2WYY - chains A and C of the 12 polymer chains in the assembly; structure by electron microscopy, 10.60 A resolution (very low resolution: no residue pairs are listed; an interface is given only as per-side residue counts).

# Chain A (and C)
Name: Nucleoprotein
Organism: Vesicular stomatitis indiana virus
Notes: chain C of this document is another copy of the same molecule, construct and numbering; everything in this record applies to it too
UniProt: P03521 (NCAP_VSIVA); numbering as in UniProt (aligned over 1-422)
Sequence (422 residues; each row starts with the number of its first residue):
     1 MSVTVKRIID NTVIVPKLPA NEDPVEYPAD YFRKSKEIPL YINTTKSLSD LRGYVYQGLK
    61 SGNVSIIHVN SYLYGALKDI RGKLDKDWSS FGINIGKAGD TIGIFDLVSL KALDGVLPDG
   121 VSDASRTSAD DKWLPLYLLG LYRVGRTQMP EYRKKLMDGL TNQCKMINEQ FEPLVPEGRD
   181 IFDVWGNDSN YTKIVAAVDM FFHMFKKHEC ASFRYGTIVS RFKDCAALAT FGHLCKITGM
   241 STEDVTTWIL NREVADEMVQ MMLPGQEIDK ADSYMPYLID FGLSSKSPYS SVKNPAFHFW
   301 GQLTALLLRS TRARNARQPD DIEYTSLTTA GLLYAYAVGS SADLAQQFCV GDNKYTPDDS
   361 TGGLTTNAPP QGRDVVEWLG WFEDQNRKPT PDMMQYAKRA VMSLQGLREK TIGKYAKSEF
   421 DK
Not modelled in the structure: 1, 358-364
UniProt features mapped onto this chain:
  - binding site (RNA): Arg143, Tyr152, Lys206, Arg214, Lys286, Arg317, Arg408
What the authors report for this chain:
  - conformationally variable residues (domain motion): Ile237, Arg309, Tyr324, Glu419

# Interface between chain A and chain C
At this resolution (11 A) residue pairs are not listed: 46 residues of chain A and 42 of chain C lie at the interface.

# Overview
46 residues of chain A and 42 residues of chain C are in contact. UniProt lists 7 RNA-binding residues on
chain A. From the paper: conformational variability at Ile237(A), Arg309(A) and Tyr324(A) among others.
Both chains are Nucleoprotein (Vesicular stomatitis indiana virus). Entry 2WYY (Cryoem model of the vesicular
stomatitis virus) was determined by electron microscopy.
